PDB entry 7DBP | electron microscopy, 4.50 A resolution (low resolution: residue-level contacts below are approximate; hydrogen-bond / salt-bridge calls are withheld) | chains G and I of the 11 polymer chains in the assembly

Chain G:
Name: Histone H2A type 1-B/E
From: Homo sapiens
UniProt: P04908 (H2A1B_HUMAN); residues 0-129 here correspond to UniProt positions 1-130 (UniProt number = residue number + 1)
Chain sequence (130 residues; row label = number of the first residue in the row; numbering starts at 0):
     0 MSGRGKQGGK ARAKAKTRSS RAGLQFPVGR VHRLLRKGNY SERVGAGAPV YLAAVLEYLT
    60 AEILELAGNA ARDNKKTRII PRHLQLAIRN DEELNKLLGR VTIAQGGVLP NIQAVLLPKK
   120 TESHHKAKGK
Unresolved in the structure: 0-15, 119-129
Curated features (UniProtKB/Swiss-Prot):
  - modified residue: Ser1 (N-acetylserine), Arg3 (Citrulline), Lys5 (N6-(2-hydroxyisobutyryl)lysine), Lys9 (N6-(2-hydroxyisobutyryl)lysine), Lys13 (N6-(beta-hydroxybutyryl)lysine), Lys36 (N6-(2-hydroxyisobutyryl)lysine), Lys74 (N6-(2-hydroxyisobutyryl)lysine), Lys75 (N6-(2-hydroxyisobutyryl)lysine), Lys95 (N6-(2-hydroxyisobutyryl)lysine), Gln104 (N5-methylglutamine), Lys118 (N6-(2-hydroxyisobutyryl)lysine), Lys119 (N6-crotonyllysine), Thr120 (Phosphothreonine), Lys125 (N6-crotonyllysine)
  - cross-link (Glycyl lysine isopeptide (Lys-Gly)): Lys13 (interchain with G-Cter in ubiquitin), Lys15 (interchain with G-Cter in ubiquitin), Lys119 (interchain with G-Cter in ubiquitin)

Chain I:
Molecule: 177-nt DNA strand
Sequence (177 nucleotides; each row starts with the number of its first residue; numbers below 1 keep their minus sign (DA-87 is residue -87)):
   -87 ACTTACGCGG CCGCCCTGGA GAATCCCGGT GCCGAGGCCG CTCAATTGGT CGTAGACAGC
   -27 TCTAGCACCG CTTAAACGCA CGTACGCGCT GTCCCCCGCG TTTTAACCGC CAAGGGGATT
    33 ACTCCCTAGT CTCCAGGCAC GTGTCAGATA TATACATCCT GTGCATGTAT TGAAAGT
Unresolved in the structure: 88-89

How chain G and chain I interact:
Pairs across the interface (8):
  Arg29(G) - DG49(I)
  Glu41(G) - DT39(I)
  Arg42(G) - DC38(I)
  Arg42(G) - DT39(I)
  Val43(G) - DT39(I)
  Thr76(G) - DC57(I)
  Thr76(G) - DA58(I)
  Arg77(G) - DC57(I)
Also at the interface, not in a pair above, chain G (8 interface residues in all): Gly44, Lys75
Also at the interface, not in a pair above, chain I (6 interface residues in all): DG48

Overview:
The interface between chain G and chain I involves 8 residues on one side and 6 on the other.
Chain G is Histone H2A type 1-B/E (Homo sapiens) and chain I is a 177-nt DNA strand; the structure, Linker
histone defines structure and self-association behaviour of the 177 bp human chromosome, was determined by
electron microscopy.
